Entry 5Y17 (X-ray diffraction, 2.30 A resolution); this record covers chains B and C of the 4 polymer chains in the assembly.

Chain B (and C):
Protein: Catalase
Source organism: Mycothermus thermophilus
Notes: EC 1.11.1.6; chain C of this document is another copy of the same molecule, construct and numbering; everything in this record applies to it too
Reference sequence: M4GGR7 (M4GGR7_9PEZI); residues 21-698 here correspond to UniProt positions 22-699 (UniProt number = residue number + 1)
Amino-acid sequence (678 residues; each row starts with the number of its first residue):
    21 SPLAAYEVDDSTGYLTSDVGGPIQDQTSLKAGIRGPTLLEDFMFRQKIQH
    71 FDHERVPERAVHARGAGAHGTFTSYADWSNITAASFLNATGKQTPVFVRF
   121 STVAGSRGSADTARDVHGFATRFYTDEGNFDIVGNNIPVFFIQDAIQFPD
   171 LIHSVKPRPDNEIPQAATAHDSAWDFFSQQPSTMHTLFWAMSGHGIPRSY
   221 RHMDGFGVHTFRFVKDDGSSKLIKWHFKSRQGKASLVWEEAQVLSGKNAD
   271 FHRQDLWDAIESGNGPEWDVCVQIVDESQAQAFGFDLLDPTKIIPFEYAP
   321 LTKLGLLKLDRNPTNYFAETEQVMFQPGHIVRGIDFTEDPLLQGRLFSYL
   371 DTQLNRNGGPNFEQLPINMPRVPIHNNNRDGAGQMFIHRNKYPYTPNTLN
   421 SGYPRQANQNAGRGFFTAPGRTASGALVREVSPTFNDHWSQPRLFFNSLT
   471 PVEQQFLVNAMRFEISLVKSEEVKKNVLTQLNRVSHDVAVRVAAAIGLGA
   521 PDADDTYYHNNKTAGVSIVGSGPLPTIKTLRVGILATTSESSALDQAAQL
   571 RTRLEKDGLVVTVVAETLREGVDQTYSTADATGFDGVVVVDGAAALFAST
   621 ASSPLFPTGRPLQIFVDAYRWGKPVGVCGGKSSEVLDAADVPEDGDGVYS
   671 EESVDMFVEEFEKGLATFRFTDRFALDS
Not modelled in the structure: 619-621
Differences from the reference sequence: engineered mutation Phe316 (Glu317 in M4GGR7)
Ion coordination: Ca2+ near Ser255 (its only coordinating residue here); cis-heme d hydroxychlorin gamma-spirolactone Fe near Tyr369 (its only coordinating residue here)
Small-molecule neighbours:
  - cis-heme d hydroxychlorin gamma-spirolactone (HDD), molecule 1: Ile68, Phe71, Asp72
  - cis-heme d hydroxychlorin gamma-spirolactone (HDD), molecule 2: Arg79, Ala80, Val81, His82, Arg119, Gly138, Phe139, Ala140, Val153, Gly154, Asn155, Phe160, Ala165, Phe168, Val228, His229, Val343, Phe345, Leu361, Gly364, Arg365, Ser368, Tyr369, Thr372, Gln373, Arg376
What the authors report for this chain:
  - mutagenesis - P158W, Q293W: decreased expression
  - mutagenesis - H246W, I314F, L321A, V536W: decreased catalytic activity on catechol
  - mutagenesis - V536A: unchanged catalytic activity
  - mutagenesis - H246W, I313F, I314F, L321A: unchanged catalytic activity on catalase
  - mutagenesis - V536W: increased catalytic activity on catalase

Interface between chain B and chain C:
Pairs across the interface - 234 pairs, chain B then chain C:
  Leu23(B) with Ile407(C), hydrophobic
  Tyr26(B) with Met405(C); Phe406(C); Ile407(C), hydrogen bond (backbone-backbone)
  Glu27(B) with Ile407(C); Arg409(C), salt bridge
  Val28(B) with Ile394(C); Phe406(C), hydrophobic; Ile407(C), hydrogen bond (backbone-backbone); His408(C); Arg409(C), hydrogen bond (backbone-backbone)
  Asp29(B) with His395(C), hydrogen bond (backbone-side chain); Arg409(C), salt bridge
  Asp30(B) with Ile394(C); His395(C), salt bridge; Asn396(C); His408(C); Asn420(C), hydrogen bond (backbone-side chain); Tyr423(C)
  Ser31(B) with Tyr423(C)
  Thr32(B) with His395(C); Tyr423(C)
  Gly33(B) with Tyr423(C); Pro424(C); Arg425(C), hydrogen bond (backbone-backbone)
  Tyr34(B) with His395(C); Arg425(C); Gln426(C); Ala431(C); Gly432(C)
  Leu35(B) with His395(C); Asn396(C); Pro424(C); Arg425(C), hydrogen bond (backbone-backbone)
  Thr36(B) with Pro393(C); Ile394(C); His395(C), hydrogen bond (backbone-backbone); Asn396(C), hydrogen bond (backbone-side chain)
  Ser37(B) with Ile394(C); Asn396(C)
  Asp38(B) with Glu383(C); Pro390(C); Ile394(C); Asn396(C), hydrogen bond; Asn398(C), hydrogen bond
  Val39(B) with Gly148(C); Asn149(C), hydrogen bond (backbone-backbone); His349(C); Glu383(C); Pro390(C)
  Gly40(B) with Glu147(C); Gly148(C); Pro390(C); Val392(C)
  Gly41(B) with Glu147(C); Gly148(C)
  Pro42(B) with Glu147(C); Ala427(C), hydrophobic; Gly432(C); Arg433(C); Gly434(C); Phe435(C), hydrogen bond (backbone-backbone)
  Ile43(B) with Ala427(C), hydrogen bond (backbone-backbone)
  Gln44(B) with Gln426(C); Ala427(C), hydrogen bond (backbone-backbone)
  Asp45(B) with Gln426(C), hydrogen bond
  Gln46(B) with Thr415(C); Gln426(C)
  Leu49(B) with Thr437(C)
  Leu59(B) with Gln363(C); Phe367(C), hydrophobic
  Glu60(B) with Phe356(C); Gln363(C); Leu366(C); Arg441(C), salt bridge
  Phe62(B) with Gly348(C); Ile350(C), hydrophobic; Phe435(C), hydrophobic
  Met63(B) with Phe435(C), hydrophobic
  Arg65(B) with Leu366(C), hydrogen bond (side chain-backbone); Phe367(C); Leu370(C)
  Gln66(B) with Leu370(C); Asn398(C), hydrogen bond
  Lys67(B) with Asn398(C)
  Gln69(B) with Leu370(C); Leu374(C); Phe382(C)
  His70(B) with Pro380(C); Asn381(C); Asn398(C)
  His73(B) with Leu374(C); Pro380(C); Gly401(C)
  Glu74(B) with Arg399(C); Asp400(C); Gly401(C), hydrogen bond (backbone-backbone)
  Arg75(B) with Asp400(C), salt bridge
  Val76(B) with Ala402(C)
  Glu147(B) with Gly40(C); Gly41(C); Pro42(C)
  Gly148(B) with Val39(C); Gly40(C); Gly41(C)
  Asn149(B) with Val39(C), hydrogen bond (backbone-backbone)
  Thr334(B) with Ile407(C); His408(C); Arg409(C)
  Asn335(B) with His408(C)
  Phe337(B) with Asp400(C); Gly401(C)
  Ala338(B) with Phe406(C)
  Glu339(B) with Ile407(C)
  Gln342(B) with Gly401(C); Gly403(C); Gln404(C), hydrogen bond (side chain-backbone)
  Gly348(B) with Phe62(C)
  His349(B) with Val39(C)
  Ile350(B) with Phe62(C), hydrophobic
  Phe356(B) with Glu60(C)
  Gln363(B) with Leu59(C); Glu60(C), hydrogen bond
  Gly364(B) with Leu59(C)
  Leu366(B) with Glu60(C); Arg65(C), hydrogen bond (backbone-side chain)
  Phe367(B) with Arg65(C)
  Leu370(B) with Arg65(C); Gln66(C); Gln69(C), hydrogen bond (backbone-side chain)
  Leu374(B) with Gln69(C); His73(C)
  Asn377(B) with Ala402(C); Gly403(C)
  Pro380(B) with His70(C); His73(C)
  Asn381(B) with His70(C)
  Phe382(B) with Gln69(C)
  Glu383(B) with Asp38(C); Val39(C)
  Gln384(B) with Met405(C)
  Leu385(B) with Gly403(C); Gln404(C); Met405(C), hydrophobic
  Pro386(B) with Met405(C)
  Pro390(B) with Asp38(C); Val39(C)
  Val392(B) with Gly40(C)
  Pro393(B) with Thr36(C)
  Ile394(B) with Val28(C); Asp30(C); Thr36(C); Ser37(C); Asp38(C)
  His395(B) with Asp29(C), hydrogen bond (side chain-backbone); Asp30(C), salt bridge; Thr32(C), hydrogen bond (side chain-backbone); Tyr34(C); Leu35(C); Thr36(C), hydrogen bond (backbone-backbone)
  Asn396(B) with Asp30(C); Leu35(C); Thr36(C), hydrogen bond (side chain-backbone); Ser37(C); Asp38(C), hydrogen bond
  Asn398(B) with Asp38(C), hydrogen bond; Gln66(C), hydrogen bond; Lys67(C); His70(C)
  Arg399(B) with Asp30(C), salt bridge; Glu74(C)
  Asp400(B) with Glu74(C); Phe337(C)
  Gly401(B) with His73(C); Glu74(C), hydrogen bond (backbone-backbone); Phe337(C); Gln342(C)
  Ala402(B) with Val76(C); Asn377(C)
  Gly403(B) with Gln342(C); Asn377(C); Leu385(C)
  Gln404(B) with Gln342(C), hydrogen bond (backbone-side chain); Leu385(C)
  Met405(B) with Tyr26(C); Gln384(C); Leu385(C), hydrophobic; Pro386(C); Met405(C), hydrophobic
  Phe406(B) with Tyr26(C); Val28(C), hydrophobic; Ala338(C)
  Ile407(B) with Leu23(C), hydrophobic; Tyr26(C), hydrogen bond (backbone-backbone); Glu27(C); Val28(C), hydrogen bond (backbone-backbone); Thr334(C); Glu339(C)
  His408(B) with Val28(C); Thr334(C); Asn335(C)
  Arg409(B) with Glu27(C), salt bridge; Val28(C), hydrogen bond (backbone-backbone); Asp29(C), salt bridge; Thr334(C)
  Asn410(B) with Asp30(C)
  Thr415(B) with Gln46(C)
  Asn420(B) with Asp30(C), hydrogen bond (side chain-backbone)
  Tyr423(B) with Asp30(C); Ser31(C); Thr32(C); Gly33(C)
  Pro424(B) with Gly33(C); Leu35(C)
  Arg425(B) with Gly33(C), hydrogen bond (backbone-backbone); Tyr34(C); Leu35(C), hydrogen bond (backbone-backbone)
  Gln426(B) with Tyr34(C); Gln44(C); Asp45(C), hydrogen bond; Gln46(C)
  Ala427(B) with Pro42(C), hydrophobic; Ile43(C), hydrogen bond (backbone-backbone); Gln44(C), hydrogen bond (backbone-backbone)
  Ala431(B) with Tyr34(C)
  Gly432(B) with Tyr34(C); Pro42(C)
  Arg433(B) with Pro42(C)
  Gly434(B) with Pro42(C)
  Phe435(B) with Pro42(C), hydrogen bond (backbone-backbone); Phe62(C), hydrophobic; Met63(C), hydrophobic
  Thr437(B) with Leu49(C)
  Arg441(B) with Glu60(C), salt bridge
Interface residues without a listed pair, chain B (104 interface residues in all): Ala51, Asp355, Asp371, Gly378, Asn388, Pro416, Ala443, Leu447
Interface residues without a listed pair, chain C (104 interface residues in all): Ala51, Pro56, Arg75, Asp355, Gly364, Asp371, Gly378, Asn388, Asn410, Pro416, Ala443

Overview:
The chain B/chain C interface involves 104 residues from each chain; the contacts include 43 hydrogen bonds
and 10 salt bridges. Among the polar pairs are Glu27(B)-Arg409(C), Asp29(B)-Arg409(C) and Asp30(B)-His395(C).
From the paper: H246W, I314F and L321A of chain B, among others, reduce catalytic activity on catechol; P158W
and Q293W of chain B reduce expression; 8 substitutions were tested in all.
Both chains are Catalase (Mycothermus thermophilus). Entry 5Y17 (CATPO mutant - E316F) was determined by X-ray
diffraction together with 5ZZ1, 5XY4 and 5XVZ from the same study.
